PDB entry 4N53 | X-ray diffraction, 3.31 A resolution | chains A and C of the 4 polymer chains in the assembly

[Chain A]
Molecule: Capsid protein VP1
Source organism: Enterovirus A71
UniProtKB: S5QA87 (S5QA87_9ENTO); residue numbers follow UniProt; this construct covers 1-297
Sequence (297 residues; each row starts with the number of its first residue):
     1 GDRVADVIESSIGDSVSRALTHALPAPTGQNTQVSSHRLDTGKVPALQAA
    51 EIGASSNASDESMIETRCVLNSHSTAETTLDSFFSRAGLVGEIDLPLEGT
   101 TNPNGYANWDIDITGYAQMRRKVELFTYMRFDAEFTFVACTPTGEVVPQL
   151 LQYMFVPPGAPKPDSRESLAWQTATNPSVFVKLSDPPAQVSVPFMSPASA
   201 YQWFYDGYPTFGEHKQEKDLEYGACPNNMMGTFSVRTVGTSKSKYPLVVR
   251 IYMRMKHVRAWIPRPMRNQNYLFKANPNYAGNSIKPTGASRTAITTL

[Chain C]
Molecule: Capsid protein VP3
Source organism: Enterovirus A71
UniProtKB: S5ZCI0 (S5ZCI0_9ENTO); residues 1-242 here correspond to UniProt positions 324-565 (UniProt number = residue number + 323)
Sequence (242 residues; each row starts with the number of its first residue):
     1 GFPTELKPGTNQFLTTDDGVSAPILPNFHPTPCIHIPGEVRNLLELCQVE
    51 TILEVNNVPTNATSLMERLRFPVSAQAGKGELCAVFRADPGRSGPWQSTL
   101 LGQLCGYYTQWSGSLEVTFMFTGSFMATGKMLIAYTPPGGPLPKDRATAM
   151 LGTHVIWDFGLQSSVTLVIPWISNTHYRAHARDGVFDYYTTGLVSIWYQT
   201 NYVVPIGAPNTAYIIALAAAQKNFTMQLCKDASDILQTGTIQ
Differences from the reference sequence: conflict Q227 (Lys550 in S5ZCI0)

[Interface between chain A and chain C]
Pairs across the interface (161; chain A residue first):
  S17(A) - H35(C)
  A23(A) - R41(C)
  G29(A) - T225(C)
  Q30(A) - K222(C)  hydrogen bond (backbone-backbone)
  Q30(A) - N223(C)
  A46(A) - S164(C)
  A46(A) - V165(C)
  A46(A) - T166(C)  hydrogen bond (backbone-backbone)
  L47(A) - S164(C)
  Q48(A) - Q162(C)
  Q48(A) - S163(C)
  Q48(A) - S164(C)  hydrogen bond (backbone-backbone)
  Q48(A) - T166(C)
  A50(A) - M120(C)  hydrophobic
  A50(A) - S164(C)  hydrogen bond (backbone-side chain)
  E51(A) - S163(C)  hydrogen bond
  S55(A) - Q48(C)  hydrogen bond (side chain-backbone)
  S55(A) - V49(C)
  S55(A) - E50(C)  hydrogen bond (side chain-backbone)
  S56(A) - E50(C)  hydrogen bond (backbone-side chain)
  S56(A) - E116(C)
  S56(A) - T118(C)
  S56(A) - T166(C)  hydrogen bond
  A58(A) - T166(C)
  A58(A) - Q221(C)  hydrogen bond (backbone-side chain)
  D60(A) - S114(C)  hydrogen bond
  D60(A) - V168(C)
  D60(A) - N223(C)  hydrogen bond
  M63(A) - T166(C)
  M63(A) - V168(C)  hydrophobic
  N71(A) - N223(C)
  H73(A) - S112(C)  hydrogen bond
  H73(A) - H176(C)  hydrogen bond
  H73(A) - Y177(C)
  H73(A) - T225(C)
  S74(A) - T225(C)
  T75(A) - N42(C)  hydrogen bond (backbone-side chain)
  T75(A) - L44(C)
  T75(A) - T225(C)
  E77(A) - Y108(C)  hydrogen bond (backbone-side chain)
  E77(A) - M226(C)
  E77(A) - Q227(C)
  E77(A) - C229(C)
  T78(A) - N42(C)  hydrogen bond (backbone-side chain)
  T78(A) - L43(C)  hydrogen bond (backbone-backbone)
  T78(A) - Y108(C)
  T78(A) - M226(C)
  T79(A) - N42(C)
  L80(A) - V40(C)
  F83(A) - L43(C)  hydrophobic
  F83(A) - Y107(C)  hydrophobic
  F83(A) - Y108(C)
  S85(A) - T16(C)
  R86(A) - T15(C)
  R86(A) - T16(C)
  R86(A) - C229(C)  hydrogen bond
  A87(A) - T15(C)  hydrogen bond (backbone-backbone)
  G115(A) - Q237(C)
  G115(A) - I241(C)
  Y116(A) - I241(C)
  A117(A) - L236(C)
  A117(A) - Q237(C)  hydrogen bond (backbone-side chain)
  A117(A) - I241(C)
  Q118(A) - D231(C)  hydrogen bond
  Q118(A) - I235(C)
  R121(A) - Q103(C)
  R121(A) - Y107(C)  hydrogen bond
  R121(A) - A232(C)
  R121(A) - L236(C)
  K122(A) - Y107(C)
  L125(A) - L104(C)  hydrophobic
  F126(A) - V40(C)  hydrophobic
  F126(A) - L43(C)  hydrophobic
  F126(A) - L46(C)  hydrophobic
  Y128(A) - I36(C)  hydrophobic
  R130(A) - P30(C)
  R130(A) - T31(C)  hydrogen bond (side chain-backbone)
  R130(A) - C33(C)
  E134(A) - G19(C)
  E134(A) - V20(C)
  E134(A) - S21(C)
  T136(A) - F13(C)
  P177(A) - I24(C)
  P186(A) - N11(C)
  Q189(A) - S21(C)  hydrogen bond
  V190(A) - A22(C)
  V190(A) - I24(C)  hydrophobic
  S191(A) - S21(C)  hydrogen bond (side chain-backbone)
  S191(A) - A22(C)  hydrogen bond (backbone-backbone)
  S191(A) - P23(C)
  S191(A) - I24(C)  hydrogen bond (backbone-backbone)
  V192(A) - I24(C)  hydrophobic
  P193(A) - L25(C)  hydrophobic
  P193(A) - F28(C)  hydrophobic
  F194(A) - F28(C)
  F194(A) - P30(C)
  M195(A) - L25(C)  hydrophobic
  M195(A) - F28(C)  hydrophobic
  S196(A) - T31(C)  hydrogen bond (backbone-side chain)
  P197(A) - T31(C)
  A198(A) - T31(C)  hydrogen bond (backbone-side chain)
  S199(A) - P32(C)  hydrogen bond (side chain-backbone)
  S199(A) - C33(C)
  S199(A) - I34(C)  hydrogen bond (side chain-backbone)
  R254(A) - D17(C)
  R254(A) - D18(C)  salt bridge
  R254(A) - G19(C)  hydrogen bond (side chain-backbone)
  R259(A) - C33(C)  hydrogen bond
  R259(A) - E39(C)  salt bridge
  A260(A) - E39(C)
  A260(A) - V40(C)
  W261(A) - C33(C)  hydrophobic
  W261(A) - I36(C)  hydrogen bond (side chain-backbone)
  W261(A) - G38(C)
  W261(A) - E39(C)
  W261(A) - V40(C)  hydrogen bond (backbone-backbone)
  I262(A) - P37(C)
  I262(A) - G38(C)
  P263(A) - L46(C)  hydrophobic
  M266(A) - L100(C)  hydrophobic
  M266(A) - Y107(C)  hydrophobic
  R267(A) - L236(C)
  Q269(A) - L236(C)
  N270(A) - L236(C)
  N270(A) - Q237(C)  hydrogen bond (side chain-backbone)
  N270(A) - T238(C)  hydrogen bond
  Y271(A) - L236(C)  hydrogen bond (backbone-backbone)
  Y271(A) - I241(C)  hydrophobic
  L272(A) - I241(C)
  L272(A) - Q242(C)  hydrogen bond (backbone-backbone)
  F273(A) - I241(C)
  F273(A) - Q242(C)
  K274(A) - I241(C)
  K274(A) - Q242(C)  hydrogen bond (backbone-side chain)
  I284(A) - L65(C)  hydrophobic
  P286(A) - R68(C)
  T287(A) - E54(C)
  T287(A) - Q97(C)
  T287(A) - S98(C)
  G288(A) - R68(C)
  G288(A) - Q97(C)
  A289(A) - R68(C)  hydrogen bond (backbone-side chain)
  A289(A) - S93(C)
  A289(A) - Q97(C)  hydrogen bond (backbone-side chain)
  S290(A) - N57(C)
  S290(A) - R68(C)  hydrogen bond
  R291(A) - V55(C)  hydrogen bond (side chain-backbone)
  R291(A) - N57(C)
  R291(A) - V85(C)  hydrogen bond (side chain-backbone)
  R291(A) - F86(C)
  I294(A) - V55(C)
  I294(A) - N56(C)
  I294(A) - F71(C)  hydrophobic
  I294(A) - C83(C)
  I294(A) - A84(C)
  I294(A) - V85(C)  hydrogen bond (backbone-backbone)
  T295(A) - C83(C)
  T295(A) - V85(C)
  L297(A) - R87(C)
  L297(A) - L142(C)  hydrophobic
  L297(A) - L193(C)  hydrophobic
Other interface residues (no listed pair), chain A (87 interface residues in all): T32, A49, A54, S59, I64, S82, V138, P187, A200, Y252, N268, T296
Other interface residues (no listed pair), chain C (93 interface residues in all): P59, A62, L82, G94, T153, V155, D158, P170, L217, L228

[In short]
The interface between chain A and chain C involves 87 residues on one side and 93 on the other; the contacts
include 47 hydrogen bonds and 2 salt bridges. Among the polar pairs are R254(A)-D18(C), R259(A)-E39(C) and
A50(A)-S164(C).
Here chain A is Capsid protein VP1 and chain C is Capsid protein VP3, both from Enterovirus A71. Entry 4N53
(Human enterovirus 71 uncoating intermediate captured at atomic resolution) was determined by X-ray
diffraction (same publication as 4N43).
